PDB entry 3AFE | X-ray diffraction, 2.50 A resolution | chains C and D of the 4 polymer chains in the assembly

== Chain C (and D) ==
Name: Hydroxylase, putative
Source organism: Mycobacterium tuberculosis
Notes: chain D of this document is another copy of the same molecule, construct and numbering; everything in this record applies to it too
UniProtKB: P96852 (P96852_MYCTU); residues 1-394 here = UniProt positions 1-394
Chain sequence (394 residues; numbered 1 to 394; the number before each row is that of its first residue):
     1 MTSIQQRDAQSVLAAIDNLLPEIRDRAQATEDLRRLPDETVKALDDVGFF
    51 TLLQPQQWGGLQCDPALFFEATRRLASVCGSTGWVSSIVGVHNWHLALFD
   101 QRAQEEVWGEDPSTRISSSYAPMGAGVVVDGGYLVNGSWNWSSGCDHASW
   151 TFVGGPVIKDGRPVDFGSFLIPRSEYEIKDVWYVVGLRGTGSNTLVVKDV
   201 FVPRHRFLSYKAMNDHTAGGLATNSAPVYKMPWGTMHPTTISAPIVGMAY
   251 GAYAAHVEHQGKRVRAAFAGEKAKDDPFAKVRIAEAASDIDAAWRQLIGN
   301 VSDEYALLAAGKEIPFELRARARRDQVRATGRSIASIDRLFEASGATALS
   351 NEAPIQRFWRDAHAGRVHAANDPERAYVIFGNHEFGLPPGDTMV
Not modelled in the structure: 1-6, 268-274 (chain D: 1-6, 271-273, 389-394)
Reported in the primary citation:
  - self-association interface (contacts with another copy of this molecule): L349
  - catalytic residues: H368 (proposed by the authors, not directly observed)

== Interface between chain C and chain D ==
Residue-residue contacts (70; chain C residue first):
  Y253(C) - F380(D)
  Y253(C) - E384(D)  hydrogen bond
  Q260(C) - F385(D)
  V264(C) - F385(D)  hydrophobic
  R265(C) - F385(D)  hydrogen bond (side chain-backbone)
  P277(C) - E374(D)
  K280(C) - N382(D)  hydrogen bond
  K280(C) - F385(D)
  V281(C) - Y377(D)  hydrophobic
  I283(C) - F385(D)  hydrophobic
  A284(C) - R324(D)
  A284(C) - Y377(D)  hydrophobic
  A284(C) - F380(D)  hydrophobic
  E285(C) - R328(D)  salt bridge
  E285(C) - Y377(D)
  A287(C) - R324(D)
  A287(C) - F380(D)  hydrophobic
  S288(C) - Q296(D)  hydrogen bond (backbone-side chain)
  S288(C) - R324(D)
  S288(C) - D325(D)  hydrogen bond
  S288(C) - R328(D)
  S288(C) - R332(D)  hydrogen bond
  D289(C) - R328(D)  salt bridge
  D289(C) - R332(D)  salt bridge
  D291(C) - Q296(D)  hydrogen bond
  D291(C) - R324(D)  salt bridge
  A292(C) - A292(D)  hydrophobic
  A292(C) - Q296(D)
  A292(C) - R332(D)
  R295(C) - R295(D)
  R295(C) - Q296(D)
  R295(C) - G299(D)
  R295(C) - N300(D)
  R295(C) - D303(D)  salt bridge
  Q296(C) - S288(D)  hydrogen bond (side chain-backbone)
  Q296(C) - D291(D)  hydrogen bond
  Q296(C) - A292(D)
  Q296(C) - R295(D)
  N300(C) - R295(D)
  D303(C) - R295(D)  salt bridge
  R324(C) - A284(D)
  R324(C) - A287(D)
  R324(C) - S288(D)  hydrogen bond
  R324(C) - D291(D)
  D325(C) - S288(D)  hydrogen bond
  D325(C) - D291(D)
  R328(C) - E285(D)  salt bridge
  R328(C) - S288(D)
  R328(C) - D289(D)  salt bridge
  R332(C) - D289(D)  salt bridge
  R332(C) - R332(D)
  E374(C) - P277(D)
  Y377(C) - K280(D)
  Y377(C) - V281(D)  hydrophobic
  Y377(C) - A284(D)  hydrophobic
  Y377(C) - E285(D)
  F380(C) - Y253(D)
  F380(C) - A284(D)  hydrophobic
  F380(C) - A287(D)  hydrophobic
  G381(C) - K280(D)
  N382(C) - K280(D)  hydrogen bond
  E384(C) - Y253(D)  hydrogen bond
  E384(C) - V257(D)
  F385(C) - Q260(D)
  F385(C) - G261(D)
  F385(C) - V264(D)  hydrophobic
  F385(C) - R265(D)  hydrogen bond (backbone-side chain)
  F385(C) - K280(D)
  F385(C) - I283(D)  hydrophobic
  L387(C) - R265(D)
Also at the interface, not in a pair above, chain C (38 interface residues in all): V257, G261, A279, G299, V378, G386, P388
Also at the interface, not in a pair above, chain D (37 interface residues in all): F268, A279, V378, G381, L387

== Summary ==
The interface between chain C and chain D involves 38 residues on one side and 37 on the other; the contacts
include 14 hydrogen bonds and 9 salt bridges. Among the polar pairs are E285(C)-R328(D), D289(C)-R328(D) and
D289(C)-R332(D). The paper reports the catalytic residue H368(C); a self-association interface involving
L349(C).
Chain C and chain D are both Hydroxylase, putative (Mycobacterium tuberculosis); the structure, Crystal
structure of the HsaA monooxygenase from M.tuberculosis, was determined by X-ray diffraction, deposited
together with 3AFF.
